PDB entry 7KRZ | electron microscopy, 3.20 A resolution | chains A and F of the 7 polymer chains in the assembly

Chain A (and F):
Protein: Lon protease homolog, mitochondrial
From: Homo sapiens
Notes: EC 3.4.21.53; chain F of this document is another copy of the same molecule, construct and numbering; everything in this record applies to it too
UniProtKB: P36776 (LONM_HUMAN); residues 414-947 here = UniProt positions 414-947
Amino-acid sequence (534 residues; each row starts with the number of its first residue):
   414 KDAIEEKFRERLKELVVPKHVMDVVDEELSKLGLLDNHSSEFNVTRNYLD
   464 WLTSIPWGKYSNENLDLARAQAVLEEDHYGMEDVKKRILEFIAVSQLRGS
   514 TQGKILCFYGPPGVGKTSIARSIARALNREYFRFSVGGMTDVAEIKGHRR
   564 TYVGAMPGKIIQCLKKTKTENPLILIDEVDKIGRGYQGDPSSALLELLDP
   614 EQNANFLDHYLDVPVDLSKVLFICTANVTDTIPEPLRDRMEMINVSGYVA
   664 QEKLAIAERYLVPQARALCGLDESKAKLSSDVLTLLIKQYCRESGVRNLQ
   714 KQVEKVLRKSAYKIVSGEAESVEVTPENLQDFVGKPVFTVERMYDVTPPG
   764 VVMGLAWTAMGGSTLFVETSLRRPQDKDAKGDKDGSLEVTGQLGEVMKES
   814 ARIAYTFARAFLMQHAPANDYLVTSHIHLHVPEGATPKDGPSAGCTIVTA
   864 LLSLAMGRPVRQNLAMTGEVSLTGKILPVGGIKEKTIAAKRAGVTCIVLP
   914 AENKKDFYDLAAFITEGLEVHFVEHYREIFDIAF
Not modelled in the structure: 414-416, 790-795 (chain F: 414-419, 551-555, 597-601, 790-795)
Curated features (UniProtKB/Swiss-Prot):
  - active site: Ser855, Lys898
  - binding site (ATP): Gly523 to Thr530
  - natural variant: Glu476 (E476A: In CODASS), Ser631 (S631Y: In CODASS), Ala670 (A670V: In CODASS), Arg672 (R672C: In CODASS), Pro676 (P676S: In CODASS), Arg679 (R679H: In CODASS), Arg721 (R721G: In CODASS), Ala724 (A724V: In CODASS), Pro749 (P749S: In CODASS), Gly767 (G767E: In CODASS), Ile927 (deletion: In CODASS)
  - mutagenesis: Lys529 (K529R: Abolishes ATPase activity, and presumably ATP-driven protein unfolding, but does not block access to the proteolytic active site or prevent a substrate from binding to it), Trp770 (W770A: Has low basal, but normal stimulated ATPase activity, and retains peptidase activity; W770P: Has normal basal, but low stimulated ATPase activity, and abolishes peptidase activity), Ser855 (S855A: Lacks both ATPase and protease activity, but retains DNA binding activity), Thr880 (T880V: Enhances the basal, but not the stimulated ATPase activity), Gly893 (G893A: Has low basal, but normal stimulated ATPase activity, and retains peptidase activity; G893P: Has normal basal, but low stimulated ATPase activity, and abolishes peptidase activity), Gly894 (G894A/S: Enhances the basal, but not the stimulated ATPase activity, and retains peptidase activity; G894P: Enhances the basal, but not the stimulated ATPase activity, and abolishes peptidase activity)
Covalently attached groups: bortezomib (BO2) linked to Ser855
Bound ions: Mg2+: Thr530 (together with ATP)
Residues lining bound ligands:
  - ATP (adenosine-5'-triphosphate): Asp490, His491, Tyr492, Met494, Pro524, Pro525, Gly526, Val527, Gly528, Lys529, Thr530, Ser531, Glu591, Thr638, Tyr661, Ile669, Tyr673, Val709, Arg710
  - bortezomib (BO2; N-[(1R)-1-(dihydroxyboryl)-3-methylbutyl]-N-(pyrazin-2-ylcarbonyl)-L-phenylalaninamide): Leu768, Ala769, Trp770, Thr771, Ser776, Leu778, Met810, Thr849, Pro850, Lys851, Asp852, Gly853, Pro854, Ala856, Gly893, Lys898
Reported in the primary citation:
  - binding site for Endogenous co-purified substrate: Tyr565
  - catalytic residues: Ser855, Lys898
  - binding site for bortezomib: Ser855
  - conformationally variable residues (loop rearrangement): Ser855
  - mutagenesis - V809A, P854A, E882A: decreased catalytic activity
  - mutagenesis - Y565A: decreased catalytic activity on FITC-casein
  - mutagenesis - E591A: abolished catalytic activity

Chain A / chain F interface:
Pairs across the interface - 66 pairs, chain A then chain F:
  Glu440(A) with Asn456(F), hydrogen bond; Arg459(F), salt bridge
  Ser443(A) with His451(F)
  Lys444(A) with His451(F); Ser452(F)
  Glu454(A) with Ser453(F)
  Leu480(A) with Tyr725(F), hydrophobic; Val728(F), hydrophobic; Ser729(F)
  Gln484(A) with Tyr725(F), hydrogen bond
  Arg500(A) with Arg721(F)
  Leu502(A) with Tyr725(F), hydrophobic
  Glu503(A) with Arg721(F); Lys722(F), salt bridge
  Ala506(A) with Ala724(F); Tyr725(F), hydrophobic; Val728(F)
  Val507(A) with Ala724(F), hydrophobic
  Gln509(A) with Val728(F)
  Leu510(A) with Leu684(F), hydrophobic; Ala724(F), hydrophobic; Ile727(F), hydrophobic; Val728(F), hydrophobic
  Arg511(A) with Leu681(F), hydrogen bond (side chain-backbone)
  Arg562(A) with Val566(F), hydrogen bond (side chain-backbone)
  Arg563(A) with Tyr565(F)
  Thr564(A) with Tyr565(F)
  Glu614(A) with Arg546(F), salt bridge
  Glu654(A) with Arg721(F), salt bridge
  Asp797(A) with Arg786(F), salt bridge
  Glu808(A) with Gln805(F)
  Val809(A) with Gln805(F); Gly847(F); Ala848(F), hydrophobic
  Glu812(A) with Thr803(F); Gly804(F), hydrogen bond (side chain-backbone); Gln805(F), hydrogen bond
  Arg815(A) with Arg785(F); Glu801(F), salt bridge; His841(F)
  Ile816(A) with Thr803(F); His843(F)
  Thr819(A) with Leu784(F); Arg785(F); His841(F), hydrogen bond
  Arg822(A) with Arg785(F), hydrogen bond (side chain-backbone); Arg786(F)
  Met826(A) with Pro787(F), hydrophobic
  Val836(A) with Pro787(F)
  Pro854(A) with Ala848(F), hydrophobic
  Glu882(A) with Glu846(F); Gly847(F), hydrogen bond (side chain-backbone)
  Ser884(A) with Glu781(F)
  Leu885(A) with Glu781(F), hydrogen bond (backbone-side chain); Thr782(F); Ser783(F); His841(F); His843(F)
  Thr886(A) with Tyr757(F), hydrogen bond; Glu781(F), hydrogen bond
  Lys888(A) with Met756(F), hydrogen bond (side chain-backbone)
  Leu890(A) with Met756(F), hydrophobic
  Glu915(A) with Val753(F)
  Lys918(A) with Lys748(F); Pro749(F)
  Asp922(A) with Lys748(F)
Interface residues without a listed pair, chain A (42 interface residues in all): Lys499, Asp651, Lys796
Interface residues without a listed pair, chain F (45 interface residues in all): Ala680, Cys682, Gly683, Arg710, Val764, Val802, Pro845

Summary:
Chain A and chain F form an interface of 42 and 45 residues respectively; the contacts include 13 hydrogen
bonds and 6 salt bridges. Among the polar pairs are Glu440(A)-Arg459(F), Glu503(A)-Lys722(F) and
Glu614(A)-Arg546(F). The paper reports catalytic residues Ser855(A) and Lys898(A); V809A, P854A and E882A of
chain A reduce catalytic activity; 5 substitutions were tested in all.
Chain A and chain F are both Lon protease homolog, mitochondrial (Homo sapiens); the structure, Human
mitochondrial LONP1 in complex with Bortezomib, was determined by electron microscopy together with 7KSL and
7KSM from the same study.
